3RRF - chains A and B; structure by X-ray diffraction, 2.10 A resolution.

[Chain A]
Molecule: Bifunctional NAD(P)H-hydrate repair enzyme Nnr
Organism: Thermotoga maritima
UniProt: Q9X024 (NNR_THEMA); residue numbers follow UniProt; this construct covers 1-490
Amino-acid sequence (502 residues; row label = number of the first residue in the row; numbers below 1 keep their minus sign (Met-11 is residue -11)):
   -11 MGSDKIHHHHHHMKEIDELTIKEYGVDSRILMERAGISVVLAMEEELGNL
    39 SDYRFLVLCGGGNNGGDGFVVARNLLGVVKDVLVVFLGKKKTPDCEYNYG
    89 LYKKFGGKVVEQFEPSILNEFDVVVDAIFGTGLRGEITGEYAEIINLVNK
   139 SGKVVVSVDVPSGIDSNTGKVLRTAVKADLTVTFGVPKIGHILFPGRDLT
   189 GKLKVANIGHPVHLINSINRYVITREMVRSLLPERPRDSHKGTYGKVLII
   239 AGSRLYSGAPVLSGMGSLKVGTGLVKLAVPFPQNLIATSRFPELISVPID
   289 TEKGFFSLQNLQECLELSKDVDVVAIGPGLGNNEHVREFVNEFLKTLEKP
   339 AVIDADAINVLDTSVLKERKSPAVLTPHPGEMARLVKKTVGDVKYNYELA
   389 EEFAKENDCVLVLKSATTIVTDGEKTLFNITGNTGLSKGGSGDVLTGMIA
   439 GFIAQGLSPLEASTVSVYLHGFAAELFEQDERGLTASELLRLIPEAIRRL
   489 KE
Unresolved in the structure: -11 to 0, 490
Differences from the reference sequence: initiating methionine (-11); expression tag (-10 to 0)
Bound ions: K+: Asn52, Asp114, Phe117, Val146, Val148, Ser150
Ligand contacts:
  - ATP (adenosine-5'-triphosphate), molecule 1: Lys2, Gly50, Asn51, Asn52, Phe117, Gly118, Thr119, Gly120, Leu121, Arg122, Gly123, Glu124, Ile125, Tyr129, Asp147
  - ATP, molecule 2: Arg225, Ser227, His228, Lys229, His366, Lys402, Ser403, Ala404, Thr406, Thr419, Gly420, Asn421, Thr422, Leu424, Ser425, Lys426, Gly427, Gly428, Ser429, Gly430, Asp431, Leu433, His458
Curated features (UniProtKB/Swiss-Prot):
  - region: Asn51 to Asp55 (NADPHX 1), Gly118 to Glu124 (NADPHX 1), His366 to Arg372 (NADPHX 2)
  - binding site (K(+)): Asn52, Asp114, Ser150
  - binding site ((6S)-NADPHX): Tyr129, Asp147, Gly317, Asp431
  - binding site (ADP): Lys402 to Thr406, Asn421 to Gly430

[Chain B]
Molecule: peptide
Organism: Escherichia coli
Amino-acid sequence (7 residues; row label = number of the first residue in the row):
     1 AAWLFEA

[Chain A / chain B interface]
Contacting residue pairs (14; chain A residue first):
  Arg22(A) - Trp3(B)
  Ser26(A) - Leu4(B)
  Ser26(A) - Phe5(B)
  Leu29(A) - Leu4(B)  hydrophobic
  Ala30(A) - Phe5(B)
  Glu33(A) - Phe5(B)
  Lys192(A) - Glu6(B)
  Val193(A) - Leu4(B)
  Val193(A) - Phe5(B)
  Val193(A) - Glu6(B)  hydrogen bond (backbone-backbone)
  Ala194(A) - Leu4(B)
  Ala194(A) - Phe5(B)  hydrophobic
  Asn195(A) - Trp3(B)  hydrogen bond (side chain-backbone)
  Asn195(A) - Leu4(B)  hydrogen bond (backbone-backbone)
Also at the interface, not in a pair above, chain A (10 interface residues in all): Leu191
Also at the interface, not in a pair above, chain B (5 interface residues in all): Ala7

[Overview]
10 residues of chain A and 5 residues of chain B are in contact, with 3 hydrogen bonds. Polar contacts include
Asn195(A)-Trp3(B), Val193(A)-Glu6(B) and Asn195(A)-Leu4(B). Chain A binds ATP. UniProt lists 3 K+-binding
residues, 4 (6S)-NADPHX-binding residues and 15 ADP-binding residues on chain A.
Here chain A is Bifunctional NAD(P)H-hydrate repair enzyme Nnr (Thermotoga maritima) and chain B is peptide
(Escherichia coli). Entry 3RRF (Crystal structure of tm0922, a fusion of a domain of unknown function and
ADP/ATP-dependent NAD(P)H-hydrate dehydratase ...) was determined by X-ray diffraction together with 3RRE,
3RRJ, 3RS8, 3RS9, 3RSF, 3RSG and 12 further entries from the same study.
